7PBJ - chains Ae and Af of the 21 polymer chains in the assembly; structure by electron microscopy, 3.40 A resolution.

# Chain Ae
Molecule: 60 kDa chaperonin
Organism: Escherichia coli (strain K12)
UniProtKB: P0A6F5 (CH60_ECOLI); residue numbers follow UniProt; this construct covers 2-525
Chain sequence (524 residues; each row starts with the number of its first residue):
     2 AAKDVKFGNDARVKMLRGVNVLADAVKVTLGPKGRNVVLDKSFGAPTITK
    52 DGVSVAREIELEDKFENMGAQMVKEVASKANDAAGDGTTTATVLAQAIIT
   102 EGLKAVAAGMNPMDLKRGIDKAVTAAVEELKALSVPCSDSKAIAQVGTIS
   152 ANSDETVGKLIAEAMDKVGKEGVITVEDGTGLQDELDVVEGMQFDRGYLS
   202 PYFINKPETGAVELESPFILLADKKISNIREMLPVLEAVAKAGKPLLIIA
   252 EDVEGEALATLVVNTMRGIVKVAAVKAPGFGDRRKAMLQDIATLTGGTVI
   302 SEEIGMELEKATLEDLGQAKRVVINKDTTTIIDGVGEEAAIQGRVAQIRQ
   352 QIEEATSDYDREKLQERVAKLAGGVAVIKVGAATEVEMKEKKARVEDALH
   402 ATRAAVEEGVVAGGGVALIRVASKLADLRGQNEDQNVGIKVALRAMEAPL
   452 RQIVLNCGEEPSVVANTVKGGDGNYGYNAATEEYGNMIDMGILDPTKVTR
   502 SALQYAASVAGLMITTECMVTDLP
Ion coordination: Mg2+: Asp87 (together with ADP)
Ligand contacts: ADP (adenosine-5'-diphosphate): Thr30, Leu31, Gly32, Pro33, Lys51, Asp87, Gly88, Thr89, Thr90, Thr91, Ile150, Asn153, Ser154, Gly414, Gly415, Gly416, Ile454, Tyr478, Asn479, Ala480, Ala481, Ile493, Asp495

# Chain Af
Molecule: 10 kDa chaperonin
Organism: Escherichia coli (strain K12)
UniProtKB: P0A6F9 (CH10_ECOLI); residue numbers follow UniProt; this construct covers 1-97
Chain sequence (97 residues; numbered 1 to 97; the number before each row is that of its first residue):
     1 MNIRPLHDRVIVKRKEVETKSAGGIVLTGSAAAKSTRGEVLAVGNGRILE
    51 NGEVKPLDVKVGDIVIFNDGYGVKSEKIDNEEVLIMSESDILAIVEA
UniProt features mapped onto this chain:
  - modified residue: Lys34 (N6-succinyllysine)

# Chain Ae / chain Af interface
Pairs across the interface (14):
  Leu234(Ae) with Ala22(Af), hydrophobic
  Leu237(Ae) with Val26(Af), hydrophobic
  Glu238(Ae) with Ile25(Af); Val26(Af)
  Ala241(Ae) with Ile25(Af), hydrophobic
  Glu257(Ae) with Ser30(Af)
  Thr261(Ae) with Leu27(Af); Thr28(Af); Gly29(Af), hydrogen bond (side chain-backbone)
  Val264(Ae) with Leu27(Af), hydrophobic
  Asn265(Ae) with Val26(Af); Leu27(Af), hydrogen bond (side chain-backbone)
  Arg268(Ae) with Leu27(Af)
  Ile270(Ae) with Ile25(Af)
Other interface residues (no listed pair), chain Ae (11 interface residues in all): Arg231
Other interface residues (no listed pair), chain Af (8 interface residues in all): Ala31

# Overview
11 residues of chain Ae face 8 of chain Af across their interface, with 2 hydrogen bonds. Polar pairs include
Thr261(Ae)-Gly29(Af) and Asn265(Ae)-Leu27(Af). Chain Ae binds ADP.
Chain Ae is 60 kDa chaperonin and chain Af is 10 kDa chaperonin, both from Escherichia coli (strain K12); the
structure, Cryo-EM structure of the GroEL-GroES complex with ADP bound to both rings ("wide" conformation),
was determined by electron microscopy, deposited together with 7PBX.
